8H7Q - chains L and I of the 15 polymer chains in the assembly; structure by electron microscopy, 3.80 A resolution.

Chain L:
Molecule: Target DNA
Sequence (35 nucleotides; each row starts with the number of its first residue):
    20 ACACAAAATA TCCAGATTGG GGACACGGTG ATAAA

Chain I:
Name: CRISPR associated protein Cas8
Source organism: Synechocystis sp. PCC 6714
Reference sequence: A0A068N458 (A0A068N458_SYNY4); residues 1-301 here = UniProt positions 1-301
Chain sequence (301 residues; numbered 1 to 301; the number before each row is that of its first residue):
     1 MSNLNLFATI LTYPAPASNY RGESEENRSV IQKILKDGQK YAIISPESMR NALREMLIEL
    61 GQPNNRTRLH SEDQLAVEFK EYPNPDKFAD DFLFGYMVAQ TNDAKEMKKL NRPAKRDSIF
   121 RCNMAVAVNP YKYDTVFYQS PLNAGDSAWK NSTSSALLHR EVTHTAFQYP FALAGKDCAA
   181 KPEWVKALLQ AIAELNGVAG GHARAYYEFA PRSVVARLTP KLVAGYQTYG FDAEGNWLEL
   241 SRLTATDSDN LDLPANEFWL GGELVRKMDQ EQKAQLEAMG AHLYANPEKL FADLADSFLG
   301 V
Not modelled in the structure: 1-2, 249-252

Chain L / chain I interface:
Contacting residue pairs - 10 pairs, chain L then chain I:
  DT48(L) - Ser155(I)  sugar contact
  DG49(L) - Ala156(I)  phosphate contact
  DG49(L) - Leu157(I)  hydrogen bond to the base
  DG49(L) - Leu158(I)  phosphate contact
  DA50(L) - Asn27(I)  phosphate contact
  DA50(L) - Gln139(I)  hydrogen bond to the base
  DA50(L) - Leu158(I)  phosphate contact
  DT51(L) - Asn151(I)  base contact
  DT51(L) - Ser152(I)  hydrogen bond to the sugar
  DA53(L) - Asp73(I)  sugar contact
Interface residues without a listed pair, chain I (10 interface residues in all): Tyr138

In short:
5 residues of chain L and 10 residues of chain I are in contact; the contacts include 3 hydrogen bonds. Polar
pairs include DG49(L)-Leu157(I), DA50(L)-Gln139(I) and DT51(L)-Ser152(I).
Chain L is Target DNA and chain I is CRISPR associated protein Cas8 (Synechocystis sp. PCC 6714); the
structure, Cryo-EM structure of Synechocystis sp. PCC6714 Cascade at 3.8 angstrom resolution, was determined
by electron microscopy.
